Entry 4KHS (X-ray diffraction, 2.12 A resolution); this record covers chains A and T of the 3 polymer chains in the assembly.

Chain A:
Molecule: DNA polymerase
Organism: Enterobacteria phage RB69
Notes: EC 2.7.7.7
UniProtKB: Q38087 (DPOL_BPR69); residue numbers follow UniProt; this construct covers 1-903
Sequence (903 residues; each row starts with the number of its first residue):
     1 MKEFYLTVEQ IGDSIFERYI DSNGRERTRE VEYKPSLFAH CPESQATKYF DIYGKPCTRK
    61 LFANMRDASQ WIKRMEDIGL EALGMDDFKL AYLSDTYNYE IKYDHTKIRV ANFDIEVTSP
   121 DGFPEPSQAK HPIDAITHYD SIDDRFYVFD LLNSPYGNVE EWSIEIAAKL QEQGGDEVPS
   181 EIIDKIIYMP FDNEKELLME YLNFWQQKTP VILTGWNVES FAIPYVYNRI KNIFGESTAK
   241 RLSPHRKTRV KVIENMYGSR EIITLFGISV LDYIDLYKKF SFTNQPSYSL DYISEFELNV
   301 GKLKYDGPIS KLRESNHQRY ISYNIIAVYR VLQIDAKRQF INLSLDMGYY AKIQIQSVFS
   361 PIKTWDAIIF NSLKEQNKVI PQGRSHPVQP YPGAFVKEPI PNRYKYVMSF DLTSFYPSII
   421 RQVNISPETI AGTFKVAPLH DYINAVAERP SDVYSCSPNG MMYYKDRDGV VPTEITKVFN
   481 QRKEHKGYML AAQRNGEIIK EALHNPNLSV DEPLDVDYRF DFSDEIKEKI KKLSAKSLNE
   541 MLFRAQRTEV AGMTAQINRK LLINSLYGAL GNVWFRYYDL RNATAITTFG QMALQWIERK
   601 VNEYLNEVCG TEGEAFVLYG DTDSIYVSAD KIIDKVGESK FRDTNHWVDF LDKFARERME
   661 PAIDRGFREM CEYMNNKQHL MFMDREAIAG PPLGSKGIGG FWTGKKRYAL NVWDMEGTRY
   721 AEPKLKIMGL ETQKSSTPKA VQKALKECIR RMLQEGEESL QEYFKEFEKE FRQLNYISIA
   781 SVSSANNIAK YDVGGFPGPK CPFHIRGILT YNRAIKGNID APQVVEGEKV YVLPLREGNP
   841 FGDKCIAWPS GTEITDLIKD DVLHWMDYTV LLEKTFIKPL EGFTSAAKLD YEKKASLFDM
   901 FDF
Disordered / not traced: 252-259, 903
Differences from the reference sequence: engineered mutation Ala222 (Asp in Q38087), Ala327 (Asp in Q38087), Phe415 (Leu in Q38087)
Bound ions: Na+ site 1: Asp114, Ile115, Glu116; Na+ site 2: Glu172, Glu177; Ca2+ site 1: Asp192, Glu196; Na+ site 3 near Asn232 (its only coordinating residue here); Ca2+ site 2: Asp411, Leu412, Asp623 (together with dTTP); Ca2+ site 3: Asn505, Asn507, Lys531; Na+ site 4: Glu686, Glu716
Ligand contacts: dTTP (TTP): Asp411, Leu412, Thr413, Ser414, Phe415, Tyr416, Pro417, Arg482, Lys486, Lys560, Asn564, Tyr567, Thr622, Asp623
Swiss-Prot annotation at these positions:
  - region: Thr248 to Thr264 (Beta hairpin), Lys705 to Tyr708 (Binding of DNA in B-conformation), Leu897 to Phe903 (Interaction with the polymerase clamp)
  - binding site (Mg(2+)): Asp114, Glu116, Asp411, Leu412, Asp623
  - binding site (substrate): Ser414, Tyr416, Arg482, Lys560
  - site: Asp621 (Optimization of metal coordination by the polymerase active site), Lys706 (Optimization of metal coordination by the polymerase active site), Asp714 (Essential for viral replication)
What the authors report for this chain:
  - mutagenesis - L415F (14-fold): increased catalytic activity on two consecutive ribonucleotides

Chain T:
Molecule: 18-nt DNA/RNA hybrid strand
Sequence (18 nucleotides; row label = number of the first residue in the row):
     1 ACAGGTAAGC AGTCCGCG

Chain A / chain T interface:
Contacting residue pairs - 41 pairs, chain A then chain T:
  Ser360(A) - DC2(T)  sugar contact
  Ser360(A) - A3(T)  hydrogen bond to the phosphate
  Pro361(A) - A3(T)  phosphate contact
  Ile362(A) - DC2(T)  phosphate contact
  Ile362(A) - A3(T)  hydrogen bond to the phosphate
  Tyr391(A) - DG4(T)  sugar contact
  Tyr391(A) - DG5(T)  sugar contact
  Pro392(A) - DG5(T)  phosphate contact
  Pro392(A) - DT6(T)  phosphate contact
  Gly393(A) - DG5(T)  hydrogen bond to the phosphate
  Gly393(A) - DT6(T)  hydrogen bond to the phosphate
  Ala394(A) - DT6(T)  sugar contact
  Val396(A) - DT6(T)  phosphate contact
  Val396(A) - DA7(T)  phosphate contact
  Leu561(A) - A3(T)  base contact
  Asn564(A) - A3(T)  base contact
  Ser565(A) - A3(T)  hydrogen bond to the base
  Gly568(A) - A3(T)  hydrogen bond to the sugar
  Gly568(A) - DG4(T)  sugar contact
  Ala569(A) - A3(T)  hydrogen bond to the sugar
  Gly571(A) - DG4(T)  sugar contact
  Asn572(A) - A3(T)  hydrogen bond to the phosphate
  Asn572(A) - DG4(T)  hydrogen bond to the phosphate
  Trp574(A) - DA1(T)  sugar contact
  Trp574(A) - DC2(T)  sugar contact
  Lys705(A) - DA7(T)  salt bridge to the phosphate
  Lys705(A) - DA8(T)  sugar contact
  Lys706(A) - DG5(T)  base contact
  Lys706(A) - DT6(T)  hydrogen bond to the base
  Lys706(A) - DA7(T)  sugar contact
  Arg707(A) - DA8(T)  phosphate contact
  Arg707(A) - DG9(T)  salt bridge to the phosphate
  Glu731(A) - DG9(T)  sugar contact
  Pro799(A) - DT13(T)  phosphate contact
  Lys800(A) - DG12(T)  phosphate contact
  Lys800(A) - DT13(T)  hydrogen bond to the phosphate
  Cys801(A) - DG12(T)  sugar contact
  Phe803(A) - DA11(T)  sugar contact
  Lys844(A) - DG12(T)  salt bridge to the phosphate
  Lys874(A) - DA11(T)  salt bridge to the phosphate
  Lys878(A) - DC10(T)  phosphate contact
Other interface residues (no listed pair), chain A (34 interface residues in all): Phe359, Lys363, Pro390, Glu398, Tyr567, Gly798, Arg806

Summary:
The interface between chain A and chain T involves 34 residues on one side and 13 on the other; the contacts
include 11 hydrogen bonds and 4 salt bridges. Among the polar pairs are Ser565(A)-A3(T), Lys706(A)-DT6(T) and
Gly568(A)-A3(T). Chain A binds dTTP. The paper reports that L415F of chain A increases catalytic activity on
two consecutive ribonucleotides.
Chain A is DNA polymerase (Enterobacteria phage RB69) and chain T is an 18-nt DNA/RNA hybrid strand; the
structure, Ternary complex of RB69 mutant L415F with a ribonucleotide at 0 position, was determined by X-ray
diffraction together with 4KHQ, 4KHU, 4KHW, 4KHY, 4KI4 and 4KI6 from the same study.
